PDB entry 1Y8I | X-ray diffraction, 2.60 A resolution | chains B and D of the 4 polymer chains in the assembly

# Chain B (and D)
Molecule: Hemoglobin beta chain
Source organism: Equus caballus
Notes: chain D of this document is another copy of the same molecule, construct and numbering; everything in this record applies to it too
UniProtKB: P02062 (HBB_HORSE); residues 1-146 here = UniProt positions 1-146
Chain sequence (146 residues; each row starts with the number of its first residue):
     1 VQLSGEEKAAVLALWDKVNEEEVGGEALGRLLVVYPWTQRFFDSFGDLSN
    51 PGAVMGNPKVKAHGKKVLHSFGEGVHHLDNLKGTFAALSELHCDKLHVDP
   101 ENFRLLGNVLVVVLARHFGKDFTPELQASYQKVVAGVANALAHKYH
Metal / ion sites: heme Fe near His-92 (its only coordinating residue here)
Residues lining bound ligands: heme (HEM): Phe-41, Phe-42, His-63, Lys-66, Val-67, Ser-70, Phe-71, Leu-88, Leu-91, His-92, Leu-96, Val-98, Asn-102, Phe-103, Leu-106, Val-137, Leu-141
Swiss-Prot annotation at these positions:
  - binding site (heme b): His-63, His-92
  - modified residue: Val-1 (N-acetylvaline), Ser-44 (Phosphoserine), Lys-59 (N6-acetyllysine), Lys-82 (N6-acetyllysine), Cys-93 (S-nitrosocysteine), Lys-144 (N6-acetyllysine)

# Interface between chain B and chain D
Contacting residue pairs (5):
  Val-1(B) / His-146(D)
  Gln-2(B) / His-146(D)  hydrogen bond
  His-146(B) / Val-1(D)
  His-146(B) / Gly-136(D)
  His-146(B) / Asn-139(D)  hydrogen bond
Other interface residues (no listed pair), chain B (5 interface residues in all): Arg-104, Asn-139
Other interface residues (no listed pair), chain D (8 interface residues in all): Leu-81, Arg-104, Lys-132, Tyr-145

# In short
Chain B and chain D form an interface of 5 and 8 residues respectively, with 2 hydrogen bonds. Polar contacts
include Gln-2(B)/His-146(D) and His-146(B)/Asn-139(D). Ligands of chain B: heme. From UniProt: heme b-binding
residues His-63(B) and His-92(B) on chain B.
Both chains are Hemoglobin beta chain (Equus caballus). Entry 1Y8I (Horse methemoglobin low salt, PH 7.0 (98%
relative humidity)) was determined by X-ray diffraction, deposited together with 1Y8H and 1Y8K.
